Entry 7U1T (electron microscopy, 3.30 A resolution); this record covers chains D and E of the 6 polymer chains in the assembly.

Chain D:
Molecule: Epstein-Barr nuclear antigen 1
Source organism: Human herpesvirus 4 strain B95-8
Notes: fragment: DNA-binding domain
UniProtKB: P03211 (EBNA1_EBVB9); numbering as in UniProt (aligned over 438-615)
Amino-acid sequence (178 residues; each row starts with the number of its first residue):
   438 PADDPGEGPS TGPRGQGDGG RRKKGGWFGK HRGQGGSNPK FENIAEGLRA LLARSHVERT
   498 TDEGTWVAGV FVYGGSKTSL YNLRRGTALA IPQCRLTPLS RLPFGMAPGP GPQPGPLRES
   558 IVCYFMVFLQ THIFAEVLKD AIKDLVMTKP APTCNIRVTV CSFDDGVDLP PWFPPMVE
Not modelled in the structure: 438-452, 614-615
UniProt features mapped onto this chain:
  - active site: Tyr518 (For site-specific DNA endonuclease activity)
  - binding site (DNA): Lys460, Lys461, Tyr518
  - site: Arg491 (Interaction dimer-dimer), Tyr518 (Interaction dimer-dimer. Required for episome maintenance and generation of immortalized B cells in the host)

Chain E:
Molecule: 59-nt DNA strand
Sequence (59 nucleotides; row label = number of the first residue in the row):
     1 TAACCCTAAT TCGATAGCAT ATGCTTCCCG TTGGGTAACA TATGCTATTG AATTAGGGT

Chain D / chain E interface:
Pairs across the interface (31; chain D residue first):
  Arg458(D) - DA16(E)  salt bridge to the phosphate
  Lys460(D) - DT15(E)  hydrogen bond to the base
  Lys460(D) - DA16(E)  hydrogen bond to the sugar
  Lys461(D) - DA16(E)  base contact
  Lys461(D) - DG17(E)  hydrogen bond to the base
  Gly462(D) - DG17(E)  sugar contact
  Gly463(D) - DG17(E)  hydrogen bond to the sugar
  Gly463(D) - DC18(E)  sugar contact
  Trp464(D) - DC18(E)  hydrogen bond to the sugar
  Trp464(D) - DA19(E)  hydrogen bond to the phosphate
  Phe465(D) - DG17(E)  base contact
  His468(D) - DT20(E)  salt bridge to the phosphate
  Arg469(D) - DT20(E)  base contact
  Arg469(D) - DA21(E)  hydrogen bond to the sugar
  Lys477(D) - DC12(E)  base contact
  Asn480(D) - DT11(E)  phosphate contact
  Asn480(D) - DC12(E)  phosphate contact
  Ile481(D) - DC12(E)  phosphate contact
  Thr515(D) - DG13(E)  sugar contact
  Thr515(D) - DA14(E)  base contact
  Thr515(D) - DT15(E)  base contact
  Ser516(D) - DG13(E)  hydrogen bond to the phosphate
  Asn519(D) - DC12(E)  sugar contact
  Asn519(D) - DG13(E)  phosphate contact
  Leu554(D) - DC24(E)  phosphate contact
  Lys586(D) - DC12(E)  salt bridge to the phosphate
  Ala588(D) - DC12(E)  phosphate contact
  Ala588(D) - DG13(E)  phosphate contact
  Pro589(D) - DG13(E)  phosphate contact
  Thr590(D) - DC12(E)  phosphate contact
  Thr590(D) - DG13(E)  hydrogen bond to the phosphate
Also at the interface, not in a pair above, chain D (21 interface residues in all): Ser513

In short:
21 residues of chain D face 12 of chain E across their interface, with 9 hydrogen bonds and 3 salt bridges.
Among the polar pairs are Lys460(D)-DT15(E), Lys461(D)-DG17(E) and Lys460(D)-DA16(E). Curated annotation
(UniProt) lists active-site residue Tyr518(D) and 3 DNA-binding residues on chain D.
Here chain D is Epstein-Barr nuclear antigen 1 (Human herpesvirus 4 strain B95-8) and chain E is a 59-nt DNA
strand. Entry 7U1T (EBNA1 DNA binding domain (401-641) binds to half Dyad Symmetry element) was determined by
electron microscopy.
